Entry 9E21 (electron microscopy, 3.10 A resolution); this record covers chains H and S of the 3 polymer chains in the assembly.

Chain H:
Molecule: 52 Fab Heavy chain
Organism: Homo sapiens
Notes: antibody fragment or engineered binder
Sequence (117 residues; numbered 2 to 118; the number before each row is that of its first residue):
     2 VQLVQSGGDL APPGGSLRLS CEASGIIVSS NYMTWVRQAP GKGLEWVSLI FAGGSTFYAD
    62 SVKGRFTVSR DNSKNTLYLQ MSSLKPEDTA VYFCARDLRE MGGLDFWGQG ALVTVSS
Cystine bridges: Cys22-Cys95

Chain S:
Molecule: SARS XBB.1.5 Spike
Organism: Severe acute respiratory syndrome coronavirus 2
Sequence (201 residues; numbered 327 to 527; the number before each row is that of its first residue):
   327 VRFPNITNLC PFHEVFNATT FASVYAWNRK RISNCVADYS VIYNFAPFFA FKCYGVSPTK
   387 LNDLCFTNVY ADSFVIRGNE VSQIAPGQTG NIADYNYKLP DDFTGCVIAW NSNKLDSKPS
   447 GNYNYLYRFL RKSKLKPFER DISTEIYQVG NKPCNGVAGP NCYSPLQSYG FRPTYGVGHQ
   507 PYRVVVLSFE LLHAPATVCG P
Cystine bridges: Cys336-Cys361, Cys379-Cys432, Cys480-Cys488
Covalently attached groups: N-acetylglucosamine (NAG) linked to Asn331

Interface between chain H and chain S:
Residue-residue contacts - 35 pairs, chain H then chain S:
  Gly26(H) with Gly476(S); Asn477(S), hydrogen bond (backbone-backbone)
  Ile27(H) with Val475(S); Gly476(S); Asn477(S), hydrogen bond (backbone-side chain)
  Ile28(H) with Val475(S), hydrogen bond (backbone-backbone); Gly476(S); Asn477(S)
  Ser31(H) with Lys458(S); Tyr473(S), hydrogen bond (backbone-side chain); Gln474(S); Val475(S)
  Asn32(H) with Val475(S), hydrogen bond (side chain-backbone)
  Tyr33(H) with Asn417(S), hydrogen bond; Tyr421(S); Phe455(S), hydrogen bond (side chain-backbone)
  Phe52(H) with Gly416(S); Tyr421(S)
  Ala53(H) with Tyr421(S), hydrogen bond (backbone-side chain); Arg457(S)
  Gly54(H) with Tyr421(S), hydrogen bond (backbone-side chain)
  Ser56(H) with Thr415(S), hydrogen bond; Asp420(S), hydrogen bond; Lys460(S)
  Phe58(H) with Thr415(S); Gly416(S)
  Arg97(H) with Val475(S); Asn487(S), hydrogen bond
  Leu99(H) with Tyr489(S)
  Arg100(H) with Gln493(S)
  Glu101(H) with Tyr453(S); Gln493(S)
  Met102(H) with Phe455(S), hydrophobic; Tyr489(S), hydrophobic; Gln493(S)
Also at the interface, not in a pair above, chain H (17 interface residues in all): Ser25
Also at the interface, not in a pair above, chain S (21 interface residues in all): Leu456, Ser459, Ser490

Summary:
The interface between chain H and chain S involves 17 residues on one side and 21 on the other; the contacts
include 12 hydrogen bonds. Polar pairs include Ile27(H)-Asn477(S), Ser31(H)-Tyr473(S) and Asn32(H)-Val475(S).
N-acetylglucosamine is covalently linked to Asn331(S).
Chain H is 52 Fab Heavy chain (Homo sapiens) and chain S is SARS XBB.1.5 Spike (Severe acute respiratory
syndrome coronavirus 2); the structure, CryoEM structure of a broadly neutralizing anti-SARS-CoV-2 antibody
52, was determined by electron microscopy.
